PDB entry 2B7F | X-ray diffraction, 2.60 A resolution | chains B and I of the 3 polymer chains in the assembly

== Chain B ==
Name: HTLV protease
From: Human T-lymphotropic virus 1
Notes: EC 3.4.23.-; fragment: HTLV Protease Delta-9 (residues 33-148)
Reference sequence: P10274 (VPRT_HTL1A); residues 1-116 here correspond to UniProt positions 33-148 (UniProt number = residue number + 32)
Amino-acid sequence (116 residues; row label = number of the first residue in the row):
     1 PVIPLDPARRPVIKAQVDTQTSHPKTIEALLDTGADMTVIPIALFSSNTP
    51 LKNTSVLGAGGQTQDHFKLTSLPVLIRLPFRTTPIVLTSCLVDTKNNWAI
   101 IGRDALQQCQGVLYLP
Differences from the reference sequence: engineered mutation Ile-40 (Leu72 in P10274)
Reported in the primary citation:
  - binding site for (ACE)APQV(STA)VMHP peptide (chain I): Met-37, Thr-54, Leu-57, Ala-59, Leu-69, Trp-98
  - binding site for phosphate ion: Tyr-114
  - specificity-determining residues: Trp-98
  - specificity-determining residues: Met-37, Leu-57, Ala-59 (proposed by the authors, not directly observed)

== Chain I ==
Name: (ACE)APQV(STA)VMHP peptide
Amino-acid sequence (10 residues; each row starts with the number of its first residue):
   401 XAPQVXVMHP
Modified positions: ACE (acetyl group) at position 401; STA (statine) at position 406

== How chain B and chain I interact ==
Residue-residue contacts (24; chain B residue first):
  Arg-10(B) / Met-408(I)  hydrogen bond
  Arg-10(B) / His-409(I)
  Asp-32(B) / STA_406(I)
  Gly-34(B) / Gln-404(I)
  Gly-34(B) / Val-405(I)
  Gly-34(B) / STA_406(I)  hydrogen bond (backbone-backbone)
  Ala-35(B) / Gln-404(I)
  Asp-36(B) / Pro-403(I)
  Asp-36(B) / Gln-404(I)  hydrogen bond (backbone-backbone)
  Met-37(B) / Pro-403(I)  hydrophobic
  Ser-55(B) / Ala-402(I)
  Ser-55(B) / Pro-403(I)
  Val-56(B) / Ala-402(I)  hydrophobic
  Val-56(B) / Pro-403(I)
  Leu-57(B) / Ala-402(I)  hydrophobic
  Leu-57(B) / Pro-403(I)  hydrogen bond (backbone-backbone)
  Leu-57(B) / Gln-404(I)
  Leu-57(B) / Val-405(I)  hydrogen bond (backbone-backbone)
  Gly-58(B) / Val-405(I)
  Gly-58(B) / STA_406(I)
  Ala-59(B) / STA_406(I)
  Leu-91(B) / Val-405(I)  hydrophobic
  Trp-98(B) / STA_406(I)
  Trp-98(B) / Met-408(I)  hydrophobic
Interface residues without a listed pair, chain B (15 interface residues in all): Leu-30, Val-39
Interface residues without a listed pair, chain I (8 interface residues in all): Val-407

== Overview ==
15 residues of chain B and 8 residues of chain I are in contact, with 5 hydrogen bonds. Polar pairs include
Arg-10(B)/Met-408(I), Gly-34(B)/STA_406(I) and Asp-36(B)/Gln-404(I). From the paper: a binding site for
(ACE)APQV(STA)VMHP peptide (chain I) at Met-37(B), Thr-54(B) and Leu-57(B) among others; a binding site for
phosphate ion at Tyr-114(B).
Here chain B is HTLV protease (Human T-lymphotropic virus 1) and chain I is (ACE)APQV(STA)VMHP peptide. Entry
2B7F (Crystal structure of human T-cell leukemia virus protease, a novel target for anti-cancer design) was
determined by X-ray diffraction.
